PDB entry 8D21 | electron microscopy, 3.96 A resolution | chains B and H of the 12 polymer chains in the assembly

# Chain B
Molecule: Hemagglutinin HA2 chain
Source organism: Influenza A virus
UniProtKB: Q289M7 (HEMA_I00A1); residues 1-176 here correspond to UniProt positions 344-519 (UniProt number = residue number + 343)
Sequence (222 residues; numbered 1 to 222; the number before each row is that of its first residue):
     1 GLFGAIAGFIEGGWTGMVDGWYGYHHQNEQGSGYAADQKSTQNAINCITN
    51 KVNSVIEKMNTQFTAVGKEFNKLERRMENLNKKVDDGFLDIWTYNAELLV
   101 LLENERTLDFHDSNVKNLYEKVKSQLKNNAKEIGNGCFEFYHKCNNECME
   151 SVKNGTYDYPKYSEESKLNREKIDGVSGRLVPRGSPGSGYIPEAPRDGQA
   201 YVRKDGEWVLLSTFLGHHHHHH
Disordered / not traced: 174-222
Sequence notes: conflict Cys47 (Gly390 in Q289M7); expression tag (177-222)
Curated features (UniProtKB/Swiss-Prot):
  - glycosylation: Asn154 (N-linked (GlcNAc...) asparagine)
Disulfide bonds: Cys144-Cys148
Covalent attachments: N-acetylglucosamine (NAG) linked to Asn154

# Chain H
Molecule: 1B06 Heavy Chain
Source organism: Homo sapiens
Sequence (123 residues; numbered 1 to 113 plus 10 insertion-coded residues; the number before each row is that of its first residue; a row labelled like 82A-82C holds insertion residues (82A, then the next letters in order)):
     1 EVQLLESGGGLVRPGGSLRLSCKASGFSFSRHGLSWVRQAPGKGLEWVSS
    51 IS
   52A G
    53 SSLSRYYADSVKGRFTISRDNSQNTLYLQM
82A-82C NSL
    83 RVEDTAVFYCVKDRLDTA
100A-100F VPRGWF
   101 DSWGQGILVTVSS
Disulfide bonds: Cys22-Cys92

# How chain B and chain H interact
Residue-residue contacts - 15 pairs, chain B then chain H:
  Trp14(B) - Val100A(H)
  His25(B) - Val100A(H)
  Gln27(B) - Tyr58(H)  hydrogen bond
  Gln27(B) - Arg100C(H)  hydrogen bond
  Asn28(B) - Tyr58(H)
  Glu29(B) - Tyr58(H)
  Glu29(B) - Lys64(H)  salt bridge
  Tyr34(B) - Pro100B(H)
  Lys131(B) - Leu55(H)
  Ile133(B) - Asp98(H)
  Gly134(B) - Thr99(H)
  Asn135(B) - Thr99(H)  hydrogen bond
  Cys137(B) - Thr99(H)  hydrogen bond (side chain-backbone)
  Glu139(B) - Leu55(H)
  Glu139(B) - Ser56(H)
Other interface residues (no listed pair), chain B (14 interface residues in all): Phe140, Tyr141

# Summary
14 residues of chain B and 9 residues of chain H are in contact, with 4 hydrogen bonds and 1 salt bridge.
Polar contacts include Glu29(B)-Lys64(H), Gln27(B)-Tyr58(H) and Gln27(B)-Arg100C(H). Covalently linked
N-acetylglucosamine: at Asn154(B).
Chain B is Hemagglutinin HA2 chain (Influenza A virus) and chain H is 1B06 Heavy Chain (Homo sapiens); the
structure, Cryo-EM structure of the VRC321 clinical trial, vaccine-elicited, human antibody 1B06 in complex
with a stabilized ..., was determined by electron microscopy.
